PDB entry 1DXT | X-ray diffraction, 1.70 A resolution | chains A and C of the 4 polymer chains in the assembly

Chain A (and C):
Protein: Hemoglobin (deoxy) (alpha chain)
From: Homo sapiens
Notes: chain C of this document is another copy of the same molecule, construct and numbering; everything in this record applies to it too
UniProt: P69905 (HBA_HUMAN); numbering as in UniProt (aligned over 1-141)
Chain sequence (141 residues; numbered 1 to 141; the number before each row is that of its first residue):
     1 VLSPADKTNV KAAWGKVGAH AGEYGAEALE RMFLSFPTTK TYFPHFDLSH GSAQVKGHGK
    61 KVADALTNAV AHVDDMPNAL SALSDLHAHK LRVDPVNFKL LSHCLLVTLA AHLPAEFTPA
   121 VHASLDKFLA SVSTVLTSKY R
Swiss-Prot annotation at these positions:
  - site: K61 (Not glycated)
  - natural variant: D6 (A6D: In J-Toronto; this construct carries the variant), A13 (A13D: In J-Paris 1/J-Aljezur), E27 (A27E: In Shenyang; this construct carries the variant), K61 (K61N: In Zambia; deletion: In Clinic), D64 (A64D: In Pontoise; this construct carries the variant), D75 (D75A: In Lille; D75G: In Chapel Hill; D75N: In G-Pest), A111 (A111D: In Petah Tikva)

Interface between chain A and chain C:
Pairs across the interface - 4 pairs, chain A then chain C:
  D126(A) - R141(C)  salt bridge
  K127(A) - R141(C)  hydrogen bond (side chain-backbone)
  R141(A) - D126(C)  salt bridge
  R141(A) - K127(C)  hydrogen bond (backbone-side chain)
Also at the interface, not in a pair above, chain A (4 interface residues in all): A130
Also at the interface, not in a pair above, chain C (4 interface residues in all): A130

Overview:
The chain A/chain C interface involves 4 residues from each chain, with 2 hydrogen bonds and 2 salt bridges.
Polar contacts include D126(A)-R141(C) and K127(A)-R141(C).
Both chains are Hemoglobin (deoxy) (alpha chain) (Homo sapiens). Entry 1DXT (High-resolution X-ray study of
deoxy recombinant human hemoglobins synthesized from beta-globins having mutated amino termini) was determined
by X-ray diffraction, deposited together with 1DXU and 1DXV.
